8EV3 - chains 1 and f of the 41 polymer chains in the assembly; structure by electron microscopy, 3.00 A resolution.

# Chain 1
Molecule: 3497-nt RNA strand
Source organism: Schizosaccharomyces pombe
Sequence (3497 nucleotides; numbered 1 to 3497; the number before each row is that of its first residue):
     1 AUUUGACCUC AAAUCAGGUA GGACUACGCG CUGAACUUAA GCAUAUCAAU AAGCGCAGGA
    61 AAAGAAAAUA ACCAUGAUUC CCUCAGUAAC GGCGAGUGAA GCGGGAAAAG CUCAAAUUUG
   121 AAAUCUGGCA ACAUUUCUUU UGUUGUCCGA GUUGUAAUUU CAAGAAGCUG CUUUGAGUGU
   181 AGACGAUCGG UCUAAGUUCC UUGGAACAGG ACGUCAGAGA GGGUGAGAAC CCCGUCUUUG
   241 GUCGAUUGGA UAUGCCAUAU AAAGCGCUUU CGAAGAGUCG AGUUGUUUGG GAAUGCAGCU
   301 CUAAAUGGGU GGUAAAUUUC AUCUAAAGCU AAAUAUUGGC GAGAGACCGA UAGCGAACAA
   361 GUAGAGUGAU CGAAAGAUGA AAAGAACUUU GAAAAGAGAG UUAAAUAGUA CGUGAAAUUG
   421 CUGAAAGGGA AGCAUUGGAA AUCAGUCUUA CCUGGGUGAG AUCAGUAGUC UCUUCGCGAG
   481 ACUAUGCACU CUGAACCUGU GGUAGGUCAG CAUCAGUUUU CGGGGGCGGA AAAAGAAUAA
   541 GGGAAGGUGG CUUUCCGGGU UCUGCCUGGG GAGUGUUUAU AGCCCUUGUU GUAAUACGUC
   601 CACUGGGGAC UGAGGACUGC GGCUUCGUGC CAAGGAUGCU GACAUAAUGG UUUUCAAUGG
   661 CCCGUCUUGA AACACGGACC AAGGAGUCUA GCAUCUAUGC GAGUGUUUGG GUGAUGAAAA
   721 CCCAUCCGCG AAAUGAAAGU GAAUGCAGGU GGGAACGCCC UUGUGGCGUG CACCAUCGAC
   781 CGACCCGGAA GUUUGUCAAU GGAAGGGUUU GAGUAAGAGC AUAGCUGUUG GGACCCGAAA
   841 GAUGGUGAAC UAUGCCUGAA UAGGGUGAAG CCAGAGGAAA CUCUGGUGGA GGCUCGUAGA
   901 GAUUCUGACG UGCAAAUCGA UCUUCAAAUU UGGGUAUAGG GGCGAAAGAC UAAUCGAACC
   961 AUCUAGUAGC UGGUUCCUGC CGAAGUUUCC CUCAGGAUAG CAGAAACUCA GAUCAGUUUU
  1021 AUGAGGUAAA GCGAAUGAUU AGAGGUCUUG GGGAAGGAAU UUCCUCAACC UAUUCUCAAA
  1081 CUUUAAAUAU GUAAGACGCC CUUGUCGCUU AAUUGGACGU GGGCCAUCGA AUGAGAGUUU
  1141 CUAGUGGGCC AUUUUUGGUA AGCAGAACUG GCGAUGCGGG AUGAACCGAA CGUGAGGUUA
  1201 AGGUGCCGGA AUGUACGCUC AUCAGACACC AGAAAAGGUG UUAGUUCAUC UAGACAGCAG
  1261 GACGGUGGCC AUGGAAGUCG GAAUCCGCUA AGGAGUGUGU AACAACUCAC CUGCCGAAUG
  1321 AACUAGCCCU GAAAAUGGAU GGCGCUUAAG CGUACUACCC AUACCUCACC GUCUGGGUUA
  1381 GCUUUGAGAA GCUCAGACGA GUAGGCAGGC GUGGAGGUUU GUGACGAAGC CUUGGGCGUG
  1441 AGCCUGGGUC GAACAGCCUC UAGUGCAGAU CUUGGUGGAA GUAGCAAAUA UUCAAAUGAG
  1501 AACUUUGAAG ACUGAAGUGG GGAAAGGUUC CAUGUGAACA GCAGUUGGAC AUGGGUUAGU
  1561 CGAUCCUAAG AGAUAGGGAA GCUCCGUAUG AAAGUUGCAC GAUUUUUCGU GCCUCCUAUC
  1621 GAAAGGGAAU CCGGUUAAUA UUCCGGAACC AGAAGGUGGA AUCAACACGG CAACGUAAAU
  1681 GAAGUUGGAG ACGUCGGCGG GAGCCCUGGG AAGAGUUCUC UUUUCUUUUU AACAAACCAU
  1741 UGAACUACCC UGAAAUCGGU UUAUCCGGAG CUAGGGUAUG GUGUUUGGAA GAGUUCAGCG
  1801 CCUCAUGCUG AAUCCGGUGC GCUCUCGACG GCCCUUGAAA AUCCAACGGA AGAAUGGACC
  1861 UUCGGGUCCU UGUUUUCACA UCUGGUCGUA CUCAUAACCG CAGCAGGUCU CCAAGGUGAA
  1921 CAGCCUCUAG UUGAUAGAAC AAUGUAGAUA AGGGAAGUCG GCAAAAUGGA UCCGUAACUU
  1981 CGGGAUAAGG AUUGGCUCUA AGGGUUGGGU ACGUUGGGCC UUGGAACCUG AACGGUUGCU
  2041 GGACUGAGCG UGGACCGAUG UCUUUUCUCG CCUUUCGGGG UGAGAAGGGA UGUUGGACCU
  2101 GCUUGGACCU UGGCGGCCGG GAAGUCCUUG GUCGGGCUUU UCUCCUUCUC GGGGAUUAUG
  2161 CUCUUACUGG CGUACGUUUA ACAACCAACU UAGAACUGGU ACGGACAAGG GGAAUCUGAC
  2221 UGUCUAAUUA AAACAUAGCA UUGCGAUGGC CAGAAAGUGG UGUUGACGCA AUGUGAUUUC
  2281 UGCCCAGUGC UCUGAAUGUC AAAGUGAAGA AAUUCAACCA AGCGCGGGUA AACGGCGGGA
  2341 GUAACUAUGA CUCUCUUAAG GUAGCCAAAU GCCUCGUCAU CUAACUAGUG ACGCGCAUGA
  2401 AUGGAUUAAC GAGAUUCCCA CUGUCCCUAU CUACUAUCUA GCGAAACCAC AGCCUGGGGA
  2461 ACGGGCCAGG CAAAAUCAGC GGGGAAAGAA GACCCUGUUG AGCUUGACUC UAGUUUGACA
  2521 UUGUGAAGAG ACAUAGAGGG UGUAGGAUAA GUGGGAGUAU GUUUCGGCAU ACGCCGGUGA
  2581 AAUACCACUA CCUUUAUCGU UUCUUUACUU AAUCAAUGAA GCGGAAUUGG GAUUUAUUUC
  2641 CCAUAUUCUA GCGUUAAAGU UUCUUCGCGA ACUGAUCCGC GUUGAUGACA UUGUCAGGUG
  2701 GGGAGUUUGG CUGGGGCGGC ACAUCUGUUA AAAGAUAACG CAGGUGUCCU AAGGGGGACU
  2761 CAUCGAGAAC AGAAAUCUCG AGUAGAAUAA AAGGGUAAAA GUCCCCUUGA UUUUGAUUUU
  2821 CAGUGUGAAU ACAAACCAUG AAAGUGUGGC CUAUCGAUCC UUUGUUCCCU CGAAAUUUGA
  2881 GGACAGAGGU GCCAGAAAAG UUACCACAGG GAUAACUGGC UUGUGGCAGC CAAGCGUUCA
  2941 UAGCGACGUU GCUUUUUGAU UCUUCGAUGU CGGCUCUUCC UAUCAUACCG AAGCAGAAUU
  3001 CGGUAAGCGU UGGAUUGUUC ACCCACUAAU AGGGAACGUG AGCUGGGUUU AGACCGUCGU
  3061 GAGACAGGUU AGUUUUACCC UACUGAUGAA GUGUCGUCGC AAUGGUAAUU CAACUUAGUA
  3121 CGAGAGGAAC CGUUGAUUCA GAUCAUUGGU AUUUGCGGCU GCCUGACAAG GCAAUGCCGC
  3181 GGAGCUAUCA UCUGCCGGAU AACGGCUGAA CGCCUCUAAG CCAGAAUCCG UGCCAGAAAG
  3241 CGACGAUUUU UUGGUCCGCA UGAUUUAUAU GUAUAAAAAU AGAGGUAGGA CUUGUUCCUA
  3301 CUCUCCUGUA UCGUAGAAGA UGGGCGAUGG UUGAUGAAAC GGAAGUGUUU UAUUGACUUG
  3361 UCCAUGAAAU UCCAUUGAAA UCUUGUGCGG AAUCGAAUCC AUUGCAUACG ACUUUAAUGU
  3421 GGAACGGGGU AUUGUAAGCA GUAGAGUAGC CUUGUUGUUA CGAUCUGCUG AGAUUAAGCC
  3481 UUUGUUCCCA AGAUUUG
Unresolved in the structure: 1-2, 37-47, 92-95, 288-293, 313-318, 474-476, 552-573, 625-627, 733-748, 778-815, 848-956, 991-994, 1026-1087, 1095-1129, 1228-1231, 1250-1317, 1332-1340, 1486-1934, 1939-2436, 2472-2982, 3009-3093, 3159-3176, 3249-3268, 3290-3297, 3376-3394, 3436-3470

# Chain f
Protein: 60S ribosomal protein L33-B
Source organism: Schizosaccharomyces pombe
UniProtKB: Q9USG6 (RL33B_SCHPO); residue numbers follow UniProt; this construct covers 1-108
Sequence (108 residues; numbered 1 to 108; the number before each row is that of its first residue):
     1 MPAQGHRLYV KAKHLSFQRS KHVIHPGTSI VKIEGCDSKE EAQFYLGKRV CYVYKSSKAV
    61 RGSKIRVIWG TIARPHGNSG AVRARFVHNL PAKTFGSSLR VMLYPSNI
Unresolved in the structure: 1-2

# Interface between chain 1 and chain f
Contacting residue pairs (95; chain 1 residue first):
  U436(1) with Pro-26(f), sugar contact; Asn-89(f), hydrogen bond to the sugar
  G437(1) with His-88(f), phosphate contact; Asn-89(f), hydrogen bond to the sugar; Leu-90(f), sugar contact; Pro-91(f), sugar contact
  G438(1) with Tyr-54(f), phosphate contact; His-88(f), phosphate contact; Pro-91(f), sugar contact; Lys-93(f), hydrogen bond to the sugar
  A439(1) with Tyr-54(f), hydrogen bond to the phosphate; Arg-66(f), salt bridge to the phosphate
  A440(1) with Ser-56(f), phosphate contact; Lys-58(f), phosphate contact; Arg-66(f), salt bridge to the phosphate
  G510(1) with Arg-49(f), salt bridge to the phosphate
  C511(1) with Pro-105(f), phosphate contact
  U520(1) with Gln-43(f), sugar contact
  G607(1) with Gln-43(f), base contact; Asn-107(f), sugar contact
  G608(1) with Leu-46(f), sugar contact; Gly-47(f), phosphate contact; Ile-72(f), sugar contact; Ala-73(f), hydrogen bond to the sugar
  A609(1) with Gly-47(f), phosphate contact; Thr-71(f), phosphate contact; Ala-73(f), sugar contact; Arg-85(f), hydrogen bond to the sugar
  C610(1) with Arg-85(f), sugar contact
  A647(1) with Val-60(f), phosphate contact; Arg-61(f), salt bridge to the phosphate
  U648(1) with His-88(f), salt bridge to the phosphate
  G649(1) with His-88(f), salt bridge to the phosphate
  A656(1) with Ala-92(f), hydrogen bond to the sugar; Lys-93(f), hydrogen bond to the sugar
  A657(1) with Ile-24(f), base contact; Ala-92(f), sugar contact; Phe-95(f), sugar contact
  U658(1) with Arg-19(f), sugar contact; His-22(f), hydrogen bond to the sugar; Ile-24(f), sugar contact
  G659(1) with His-22(f), salt bridge to the phosphate
  G1179(1) with Ser-20(f), phosphate contact; Lys-21(f), phosphate contact; His-22(f), phosphate contact
  G1180(1) with Lys-21(f), salt bridge to the phosphate
  G1196(1) with Arg-85(f), salt bridge to the phosphate
  G1197(1) with Arg-74(f), salt bridge to the phosphate
  U1198(1) with Arg-74(f), salt bridge to the phosphate
  G1208(1) with Arg-19(f), sugar contact; Lys-21(f), hydrogen bond to the base
  G1209(1) with Ser-16(f), sugar contact; Arg-19(f), sugar contact; Ser-20(f), base contact; Lys-21(f), hydrogen bond to the base; Ile-30(f), sugar contact; His-76(f), hydrogen bond to the sugar
  A1210(1) with His-76(f), sugar contact; Gly-77(f), phosphate contact; Asn-78(f), phosphate contact
  A1211(1) with Gly-77(f), phosphate contact; Asn-78(f), hydrogen bond to the phosphate; Ser-79(f), hydrogen bond to the phosphate
  A1357(1) with Lys-39(f), hydrogen bond to the sugar; Asn-78(f), hydrogen bond to the sugar
  C1358(1) with Lys-39(f), phosphate contact; Gly-77(f), hydrogen bond to the phosphate; Asn-78(f), hydrogen bond to the sugar
  C1359(1) with His-76(f), salt bridge to the phosphate; Gly-77(f), phosphate contact; Arg-83(f), salt bridge to the phosphate
  C1360(1) with Gln-18(f), phosphate contact; Arg-19(f), sugar contact; Ser-20(f), phosphate contact; His-76(f), phosphate contact; Arg-83(f), salt bridge to the phosphate
  A1361(1) with Ser-20(f), phosphate contact; His-25(f), salt bridge to the phosphate
  U3270(1) with Arg-7(f), sugar contact; Tyr-9(f), sugar contact; Lys-11(f), salt bridge to the phosphate; Arg-100(f), hydrogen bond to the base
  G3271(1) with Ala-3(f), sugar contact; Gln-4(f), hydrogen bond to the sugar; Gly-5(f), sugar contact; Arg-7(f), salt bridge to the phosphate
  U3272(1) with Ala-3(f), hydrogen bond to the phosphate
  G3313(1) with Gln-4(f), hydrogen bond to the base
  U3314(1) with Gln-4(f), sugar contact
  A3318(1) with Gln-4(f), base contact; Gly-5(f), hydrogen bond to the base; His-6(f), hydrogen bond to the base
  A3374(1) with Trp-69(f), phosphate contact
  U3375(1) with Val-67(f), phosphate contact; Trp-69(f), hydrogen bond to the phosphate
Also at the interface, not in a pair above, chain 1 (47 interface residues in all): A441, A509, A646, G1178, U1182, C3373
Also at the interface, not in a pair above, chain f (55 interface residues in all): Val-23, Ile-68, Pro-75, Val-87, Tyr-104

# Summary
47 residues of chain 1 and 55 residues of chain f are in contact, with 25 hydrogen bonds and 17 salt bridges.
Polar contacts include G1208(1)/Lys-21(f), G1209(1)/Lys-21(f) and U3270(1)/Arg-100(f).
Chain 1 is a 3497-nt RNA strand and chain f is 60S ribosomal protein L33-B, both from Schizosaccharomyces
pombe; the structure, Ytm1 associated 60S nascent ribosome (-Fkbp39) State 1B, was determined by electron
microscopy (same publication as 8ESQ, 8ESR, 8ETC, 8ETG, 8ETH, 8ETI and 3 further entries).
